PDB entry 9N5E | X-ray diffraction, 3.75 A resolution | chains B and C of the 13 polymer chains in the assembly

# Chain B
Name: DNA-directed RNA polymerase II subunit RPB2
Organism: Saccharomyces cerevisiae S288C
Notes: EC 2.7.7.6
Reference sequence: P08518 (RPB2_YEAST); residues 1-1224 here = UniProt positions 1-1224
Amino-acid sequence (1224 residues; numbered 1 to 1224; the number before each row is that of its first residue):
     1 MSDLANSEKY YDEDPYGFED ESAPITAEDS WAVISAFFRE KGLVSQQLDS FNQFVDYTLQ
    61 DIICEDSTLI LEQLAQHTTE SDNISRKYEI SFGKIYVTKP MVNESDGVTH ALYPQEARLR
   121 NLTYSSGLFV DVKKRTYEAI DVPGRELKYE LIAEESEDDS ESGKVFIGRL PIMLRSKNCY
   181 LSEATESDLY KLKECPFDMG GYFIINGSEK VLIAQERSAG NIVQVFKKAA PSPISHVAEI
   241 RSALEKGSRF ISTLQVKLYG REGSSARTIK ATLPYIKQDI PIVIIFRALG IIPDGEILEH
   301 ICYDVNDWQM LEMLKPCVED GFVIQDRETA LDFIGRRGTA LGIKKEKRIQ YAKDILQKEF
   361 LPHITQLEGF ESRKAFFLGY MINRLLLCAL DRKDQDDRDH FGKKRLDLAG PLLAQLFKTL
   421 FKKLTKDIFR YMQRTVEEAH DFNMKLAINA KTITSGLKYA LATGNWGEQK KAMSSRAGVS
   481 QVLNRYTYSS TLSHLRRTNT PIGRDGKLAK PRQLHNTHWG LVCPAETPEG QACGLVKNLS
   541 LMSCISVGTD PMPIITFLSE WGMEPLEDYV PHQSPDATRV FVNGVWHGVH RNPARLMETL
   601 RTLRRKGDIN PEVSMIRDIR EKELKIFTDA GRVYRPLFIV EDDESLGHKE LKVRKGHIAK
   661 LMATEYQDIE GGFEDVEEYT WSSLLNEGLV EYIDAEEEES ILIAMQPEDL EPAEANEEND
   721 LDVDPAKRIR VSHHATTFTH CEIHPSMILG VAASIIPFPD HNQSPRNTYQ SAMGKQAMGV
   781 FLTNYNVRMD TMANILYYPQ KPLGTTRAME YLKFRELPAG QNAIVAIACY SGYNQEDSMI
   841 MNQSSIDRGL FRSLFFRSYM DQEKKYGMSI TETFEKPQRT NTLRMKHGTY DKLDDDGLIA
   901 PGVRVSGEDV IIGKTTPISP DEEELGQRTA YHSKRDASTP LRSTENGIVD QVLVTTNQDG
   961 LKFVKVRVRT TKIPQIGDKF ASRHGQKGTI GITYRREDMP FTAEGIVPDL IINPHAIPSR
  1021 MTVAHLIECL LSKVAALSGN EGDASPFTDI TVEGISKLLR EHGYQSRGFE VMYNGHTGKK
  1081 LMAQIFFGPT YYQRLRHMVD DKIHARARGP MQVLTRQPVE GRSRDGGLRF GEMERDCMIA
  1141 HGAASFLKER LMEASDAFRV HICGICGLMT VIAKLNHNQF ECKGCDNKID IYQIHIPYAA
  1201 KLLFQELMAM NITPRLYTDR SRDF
Not modelled in the structure: 1-19, 74-85, 139-161, 338-344, 439-445, 503-508, 644-646, 669-675, 715-720, 920-929, 1222-1224

# Chain C
Name: DNA-directed RNA polymerase II subunit RPB3
Organism: Saccharomyces cerevisiae S288C
Reference sequence: P16370 (RPB3_YEAST); residues 1-318 here = UniProt positions 1-318
Amino-acid sequence (318 residues; numbered 1 to 318; the number before each row is that of its first residue):
     1 MSEEGPQVKI REASKDNVDF ILSNVDLAMA NSLRRVMIAE IPTLAIDSVE VETNTTVLAD
    61 EFIAHRLGLI PLQSMDIEQL EYSRDCFCED HCDKCSVVLT LQAFGESEST TNVYSKDLVI
   121 VSNLMGRNIG HPIIQDKEGN GVLICKLRKG QELKLTCVAK KGIAKEHAKW GPAAAIEFEY
   181 DPWNKLKHTD YWYEQDSAKE WPQSKNCEYE DPPNEGDPFD YKAQADTFYM NVESVGSIPV
   241 DQVVVRGIDT LQKKVASILL ALTQMDQDKV NFASGDNNTA SNMLGSNEDV MMTGAEQDPY
   301 SNASQMGNTG SGGYDNAW
Not modelled in the structure: 1, 269-318
Curated features (UniProtKB/Swiss-Prot):
  - binding site (Zn(2+)): C86, C88, C92, C95
  - modified residue: S2 (N-acetylserine)

# Chain B / chain C interface
Residue-residue contacts (72; chain B residue first):
  Y785(B) - V57(C)
  N786(B) - V57(C)  hydrogen bond (side chain-backbone)
  Y797(B) - E61(C)
  Y797(B) - F62(C)  hydrogen bond (side chain-backbone)
  Y798(B) - F62(C)
  Y798(B) - H65(C)
  Y798(B) - R66(C)  hydrogen bond
  S844(B) - A168(C)
  D847(B) - H65(C)  hydrogen bond (backbone-side chain)
  D847(B) - H167(C)  hydrogen bond (backbone-side chain)
  D847(B) - A168(C)
  R848(B) - H65(C)  hydrogen bond (backbone-side chain)
  R848(B) - L69(C)
  G849(B) - H65(C)  hydrogen bond (backbone-side chain)
  R852(B) - H65(C)
  R969(B) - A59(C)
  R969(B) - D60(C)  salt bridge
  R969(B) - E61(C)  salt bridge
  T971(B) - E61(C)  hydrogen bond
  R995(B) - K165(C)
  R996(B) - I38(C)
  R996(B) - A173(C)  hydrogen bond (side chain-backbone)
  R996(B) - A174(C)  hydrogen bond (side chain-backbone)
  E997(B) - R34(C)  hydrogen bond (backbone-side chain)
  E997(B) - R35(C)  hydrogen bond (backbone-side chain)
  E997(B) - I38(C)
  E997(B) - A39(C)
  D998(B) - R35(C)  salt bridge
  M999(B) - R34(C)
  F1001(B) - R34(C)
  F1001(B) - F178(C)  hydrophobic
  A1003(B) - E177(C)
  A1003(B) - F178(C)  hydrogen bond (backbone-backbone)
  E1004(B) - E177(C)
  G1005(B) - I176(C)
  R1060(B) - K199(C)  hydrogen bond (side chain-backbone)
  G1063(B) - P202(C)
  Q1065(B) - E200(C)
  Q1065(B) - W201(C)
  R1067(B) - W192(C)
  R1067(B) - E194(C)  salt bridge
  F1069(B) - W192(C)  hydrophobic
  F1069(B) - W201(C)
  Y1073(B) - F178(C)  hydrogen bond (side chain-backbone)
  Y1073(B) - E179(C)
  Y1073(B) - Y180(C)  hydrophobic
  G1075(B) - N31(C)  hydrogen bond (backbone-side chain)
  G1075(B) - R34(C)
  G1075(B) - R35(C)  hydrogen bond (backbone-side chain)
  H1076(B) - N31(C)
  H1076(B) - R35(C)
  T1077(B) - L27(C)
  T1077(B) - N31(C)
  G1078(B) - L27(C)
  G1078(B) - N31(C)
  G1078(B) - Y180(C)
  K1079(B) - L27(C)
  K1079(B) - Y180(C)
  K1079(B) - H188(C)
  K1080(B) - Y180(C)  hydrogen bond (backbone-side chain)
  K1080(B) - D181(C)  salt bridge
  K1080(B) - N184(C)
  K1080(B) - H188(C)
  L1081(B) - T189(C)  hydrogen bond (backbone-side chain)
  M1082(B) - H188(C)
  M1082(B) - T189(C)  hydrogen bond (backbone-side chain)
  M1082(B) - D190(C)  hydrogen bond (backbone-backbone)
  Q1084(B) - T189(C)  hydrogen bond
  Q1084(B) - D190(C)  hydrogen bond (side chain-backbone)
  Q1084(B) - Y191(C)
  Q1084(B) - W192(C)
  Q1084(B) - W201(C)
Also at the interface, not in a pair above, chain B (40 interface residues in all): T970, E1053, V1071, N1074, A1083
Also at the interface, not in a pair above, chain C (39 interface residues in all): A28, A175, K187

# In short
40 residues of chain B face 39 of chain C across their interface, with 23 hydrogen bonds and 5 salt bridges.
Polar contacts include R969(B)-D60(C), R969(B)-E61(C) and D998(B)-R35(C). Curated annotation (UniProt) lists 4
Zn2+-binding residues on chain C.
Here chain B is DNA-directed RNA polymerase II subunit RPB2 and chain C is DNA-directed RNA polymerase II
subunit RPB3, both from Saccharomyces cerevisiae S288C. Entry 9N5E (RNA polymerase II elongation complex with
8-oxoG at +1 site, AMPCPP in E-site) was determined by X-ray diffraction (same publication as 9N5B, 9N5C,
9N5D, 9N5F and 9N5G).
